Entry 8P1D (X-ray diffraction, 1.60 A resolution); this record covers chain A.

[Chain A]
Name: Lysozyme C
Source organism: Gallus gallus
Notes: EC 3.2.1.17
Reference sequence: P00698 (LYSC_CHICK); residues 1-129 here correspond to UniProt positions 19-147 (UniProt number = residue number + 18)
Chain sequence (129 residues; row label = number of the first residue in the row):
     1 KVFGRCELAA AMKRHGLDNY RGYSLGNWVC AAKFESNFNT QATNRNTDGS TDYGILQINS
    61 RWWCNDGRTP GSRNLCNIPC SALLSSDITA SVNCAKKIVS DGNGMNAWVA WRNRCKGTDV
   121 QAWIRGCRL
UniProt features mapped onto this chain:
  - active site: E35, D52
  - binding site (substrate): D101
Cystine bridges: C6-C127, C30-C115, C64-C80, C76-C94
Ion coordination: Na+: S60, C64, S72, R73

[Overview]
S60, C64, S72 and R73 form the Na+ site. From UniProt: active-site residues E35 and D52 and substrate-binding
residue D101.
Chain A is Lysozyme C (Gallus gallus); the structure, Lysozyme structure solved from serial crystallography
data collected at 100 Hz with JUNGFRAU detector at MAXIV, was determined by X-ray diffraction (same
publication as 8P1A, 8P1B and 8P1C).
